PDB entry 7JZZ | electron microscopy, 3.20 A resolution | chains A and B of the 12 polymer chains in the assembly

Chain A:
Molecule: CRISPR-associated protein Csy1
Source organism: Pseudomonas aeruginosa
Reference sequence: Q02ML9 (CSY1_PSEAB); residue numbers follow UniProt; this construct covers 1-434
Amino-acid sequence (434 residues; each row starts with the number of its first residue):
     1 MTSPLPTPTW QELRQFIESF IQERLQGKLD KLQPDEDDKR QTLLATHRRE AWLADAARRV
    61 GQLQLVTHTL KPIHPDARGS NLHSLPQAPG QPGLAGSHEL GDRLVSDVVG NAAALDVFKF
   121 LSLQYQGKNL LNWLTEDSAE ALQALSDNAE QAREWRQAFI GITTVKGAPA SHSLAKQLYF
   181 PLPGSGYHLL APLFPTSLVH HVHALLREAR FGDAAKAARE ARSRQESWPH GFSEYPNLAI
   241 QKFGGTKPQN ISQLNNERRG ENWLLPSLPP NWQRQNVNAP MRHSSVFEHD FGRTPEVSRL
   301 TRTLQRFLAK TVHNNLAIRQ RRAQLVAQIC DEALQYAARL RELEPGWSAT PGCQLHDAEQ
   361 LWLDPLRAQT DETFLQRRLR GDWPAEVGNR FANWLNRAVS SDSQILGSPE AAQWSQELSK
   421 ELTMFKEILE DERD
Disordered / not traced: 1-7

Chain B:
Molecule: Type I-F CRISPR-associated protein Csy2
Source organism: Pseudomonas aeruginosa
Reference sequence: B3G161 (B3G161_PSEAI); residue numbers follow UniProt; this construct covers 1-327
Amino-acid sequence (327 residues; row label = number of the first residue in the row):
     1 MSVTDPEALL LLPRLSIQNA NAISSPLTWG FPSPGAFTGF VHALQRRVGI SLDIELDGVG
    61 IVCHRFEAQI SQPAGKRTKV FNLTRNPLNR DGSTAAIVEE GRAHLEVSLL LGVHGDGLDD
   121 HPAQEIARQV QEQAGAMRLA GGSILPWCNE RFPAPNAELL MLGGSDEQRR KNQRRLTRRL
   181 LPGFALVSRE ALLQQHLETL RTTLPEATTL DALLDLCRIN FEPPATSSEE EASPPDAAWQ
   241 VRDKPGWLVP IPAGYNALSP LYLPGEVRNA RDRETPLRFV ENLFGLGEWL SPHRVAALSD
   301 LLWYHHAEPD KGLYRWSTPR FVEHAIA
Disordered / not traced: 1-2, 225-238, 323-327

Interface between chain A and chain B:
Pairs across the interface (183):
  His68(A) - Leu258(B)
  His68(A) - Glu281(B)
  His74(A) - Val98(B)
  Pro75(A) - Val98(B)
  Ser80(A) - Phe279(B)
  Leu82(A) - Leu258(B)  hydrophobic
  Leu82(A) - Phe279(B)  hydrophobic
  Ser84(A) - Leu258(B)  hydrogen bond (side chain-backbone)
  Pro86(A) - Ala257(B)
  Pro86(A) - Leu258(B)
  Gln87(A) - Asn256(B)  hydrogen bond (backbone-side chain)
  Pro89(A) - Asn256(B)
  Pro89(A) - Leu313(B)  hydrophobic
  Gln91(A) - Leu313(B)
  Gln91(A) - Arg315(B)  hydrogen bond
  Pro92(A) - Gln194(B)
  Gly93(A) - Glu190(B)
  Gly93(A) - Leu193(B)
  Gly93(A) - Gln194(B)  hydrogen bond (backbone-side chain)
  Gly93(A) - Thr209(B)  hydrogen bond (backbone-side chain)
  Leu94(A) - Ala253(B)
  Leu94(A) - Leu283(B)  hydrophobic
  Leu94(A) - Phe284(B)
  Leu94(A) - Gly285(B)
  Leu94(A) - Arg315(B)
  Ala95(A) - Thr209(B)
  Ala95(A) - Phe284(B)  hydrogen bond (backbone-backbone)
  Gly96(A) - Glu281(B)
  Gly96(A) - Leu283(B)
  Ser97(A) - Glu281(B)  hydrogen bond
  Glu99(A) - Thr208(B)
  Glu99(A) - Thr209(B)
  Arg103(A) - Glu206(B)  salt bridge
  Arg103(A) - Thr208(B)
  Pro169(A) - Tyr262(B)
  Pro169(A) - Val267(B)
  Pro169(A) - Arg268(B)  hydrogen bond (backbone-backbone)
  Pro169(A) - Phe279(B)  hydrophobic
  Ala170(A) - Arg268(B)
  Ala170(A) - Phe279(B)
  Ser171(A) - Arg268(B)  hydrogen bond (backbone-backbone)
  Ser171(A) - Asn269(B)
  Ser171(A) - Phe279(B)
  Gln177(A) - Asn269(B)  hydrogen bond (side chain-backbone)
  Gln177(A) - Ala270(B)
  Gln177(A) - Arg271(B)  hydrogen bond (side chain-backbone)
  Leu178(A) - Tyr255(B)
  Tyr179(A) - Arg271(B)
  Tyr179(A) - Asp272(B)  hydrogen bond
  Tyr179(A) - Thr275(B)
  Phe180(A) - His305(B)
  Phe180(A) - Ala307(B)  hydrophobic
  Phe180(A) - Tyr314(B)  hydrophobic
  Phe180(A) - Arg315(B)
  Phe180(A) - Trp316(B)  hydrophobic
  Pro181(A) - His42(B)
  Pro181(A) - His305(B)
  Leu182(A) - Ala307(B)  hydrophobic
  Pro183(A) - Ala307(B)
  Tyr187(A) - His42(B)  hydrogen bond
  Tyr187(A) - Arg46(B)  hydrogen bond
  Tyr187(A) - Thr275(B)
  Tyr187(A) - Pro276(B)
  His188(A) - Leu261(B)
  His188(A) - Pro276(B)
  His188(A) - Pro309(B)
  His188(A) - Tyr314(B)  hydrogen bond
  Leu189(A) - Ala270(B)  hydrophobic
  Leu189(A) - Arg271(B)
  Leu189(A) - Asp272(B)
  Leu189(A) - Pro276(B)  hydrogen bond (backbone-backbone)
  Leu189(A) - Leu277(B)  hydrophobic
  Leu190(A) - Tyr255(B)  hydrophobic
  Leu190(A) - Arg278(B)
  Leu190(A) - Val280(B)  hydrophobic
  Leu190(A) - Tyr314(B)  hydrophobic
  Ala191(A) - Arg278(B)  hydrogen bond (backbone-backbone)
  Ala191(A) - Phe279(B)
  Ala191(A) - Val280(B)  hydrogen bond (backbone-backbone)
  Pro192(A) - Val280(B)
  Leu193(A) - Leu258(B)  hydrophobic
  Leu193(A) - Val280(B)  hydrogen bond (backbone-backbone)
  Phe194(A) - Pro26(B)  hydrophobic
  Pro195(A) - Pro26(B)
  Pro195(A) - Glu281(B)
  Leu198(A) - Leu210(B)  hydrophobic
  Leu198(A) - Glu281(B)
  Leu198(A) - Phe284(B)  hydrophobic
  Val199(A) - Pro26(B)
  Val199(A) - Leu27(B)  hydrophobic
  His201(A) - Leu210(B)
  Val202(A) - Leu27(B)  hydrophobic
  Val202(A) - Leu210(B)  hydrophobic
  Leu205(A) - Asp211(B)
  Leu205(A) - Leu214(B)  hydrophobic
  Leu206(A) - Leu214(B)  hydrophobic
  Ala218(A) - Trp239(B)
  Ala221(A) - Trp239(B)  hydrogen bond (backbone-side chain)
  Arg222(A) - Phe221(B)
  Arg222(A) - Trp239(B)
  Glu226(A) - Trp239(B)  hydrogen bond (backbone-side chain)
  Trp228(A) - Pro223(B)
  Trp228(A) - Trp239(B)  hydrophobic
  Pro229(A) - Pro223(B)
  His230(A) - Pro223(B)
  Gly231(A) - Phe221(B)
  Phe232(A) - Asn220(B)
  Phe232(A) - Phe221(B)  hydrogen bond (backbone-backbone)
  Ser233(A) - Arg218(B)
  Ser233(A) - Ile219(B)
  Ser233(A) - Asn220(B)
  Glu234(A) - Ile219(B)
  Glu234(A) - Phe221(B)
  Tyr235(A) - Leu214(B)
  Tyr235(A) - Arg218(B)
  Pro236(A) - Ile219(B)  hydrophobic
  Asn237(A) - Trp29(B)  hydrogen bond (backbone-side chain)
  Leu238(A) - Trp29(B)
  Leu238(A) - Thr78(B)
  Leu238(A) - Lys79(B)  hydrogen bond (backbone-backbone)
  Ala239(A) - Trp29(B)
  Ala239(A) - Lys79(B)
  Ala239(A) - Phe81(B)  hydrophobic
  Ile240(A) - Thr78(B)
  Ile240(A) - Lys79(B)  hydrogen bond (backbone-backbone)
  Gln241(A) - Glu99(B)
  Lys242(A) - Glu99(B)
  Asn262(A) - Pro26(B)  hydrogen bond (side chain-backbone)
  Leu264(A) - Ile23(B)  hydrophobic
  Leu264(A) - Ser25(B)
  Leu264(A) - Pro26(B)
  Leu264(A) - Leu27(B)
  Leu264(A) - Trp29(B)
  Leu265(A) - Leu27(B)  hydrogen bond (backbone-backbone)
  Leu265(A) - Thr28(B)
  Leu265(A) - Trp29(B)  hydrogen bond (backbone-backbone)
  Leu265(A) - Leu214(B)  hydrophobic
  Pro266(A) - Trp29(B)
  Pro266(A) - Pro250(B)
  Ser267(A) - Trp29(B)  hydrogen bond (backbone-backbone)
  Ser267(A) - Gly30(B)
  Ser267(A) - Phe31(B)  hydrogen bond (backbone-backbone)
  Ser267(A) - Pro250(B)  hydrogen bond (side chain-backbone)
  Leu268(A) - Trp29(B)  hydrophobic
  Leu268(A) - Gly30(B)
  Leu268(A) - Phe66(B)  hydrophobic
  Leu268(A) - Trp247(B)  hydrogen bond (backbone-side chain)
  Leu268(A) - Val249(B)
  Leu268(A) - Trp289(B)
  Pro269(A) - Phe31(B)
  Pro269(A) - Cys63(B)  hydrophobic
  Pro269(A) - Phe66(B)  hydrophobic
  Pro269(A) - Trp289(B)  hydrophobic
  Pro270(A) - Phe184(B)  hydrophobic
  Pro270(A) - Trp247(B)  hydrophobic
  Pro270(A) - Trp289(B)
  Asn271(A) - Cys63(B)  hydrogen bond (side chain-backbone)
  Asn271(A) - His64(B)  hydrogen bond (side chain-backbone)
  Asn271(A) - Arg65(B)
  Asn271(A) - Phe66(B)
  Asn271(A) - Pro182(B)
  Trp272(A) - Phe66(B)  hydrophobic
  Trp272(A) - Lys79(B)
  Arg274(A) - Arg65(B)
  Arg321(A) - Asp243(B)  salt bridge
  Ala327(A) - Arg294(B)
  Gln328(A) - Gly246(B)
  Asp331(A) - Ser291(B)
  Asp331(A) - His293(B)  salt bridge
  Asp331(A) - Arg294(B)  salt bridge
  Leu334(A) - Leu181(B)  hydrophobic
  Leu334(A) - His293(B)
  Gln335(A) - Leu181(B)  hydrogen bond (side chain-backbone)
  Gln335(A) - Pro182(B)
  Gln335(A) - Gly183(B)
  Ala338(A) - Leu181(B)  hydrophobic
  Glu427(A) - Arg174(B)  hydrogen bond (backbone-side chain)
  Ile428(A) - Arg174(B)
  Asp431(A) - Arg174(B)
  Asp431(A) - Arg178(B)  hydrogen bond (backbone-side chain)
  Asp434(A) - Lys171(B)  salt bridge
  Asp434(A) - Arg175(B)
  Asp434(A) - Arg178(B)  salt bridge
Also at the interface, not in a pair above, chain A (93 interface residues in all): Ala88, Gly90, His98, His172, Arg210, Gln225, Ser227, Phe243, Glu421
Also at the interface, not in a pair above, chain B (92 interface residues in all): Ile70, Val80, Ile97, Arg170, Pro224, Ile251, Ser259, Asn282, His306, Glu308, Lys311

Summary:
93 residues of chain A face 92 of chain B across their interface; the contacts include 37 hydrogen bonds and 6
salt bridges. Among the polar pairs are Arg103(A)-Glu206(B), Arg321(A)-Asp243(B) and Asp331(A)-His293(B).
Here chain A is CRISPR-associated protein Csy1 and chain B is Type I-F CRISPR-associated protein Csy2, both
from Pseudomonas aeruginosa. Entry 7JZZ (Cryo-EM structure of CRISPR-Cas surveillance complex with AcrIF14)
was determined by electron microscopy together with 7JZW and 7JZX from the same study.
